6OJ3 - chains C and D of the 11 polymer chains in the assembly; structure by electron microscopy, 4.50 A resolution (low resolution: residue-level contacts below are approximate; hydrogen-bond / salt-bridge calls are withheld).

Chain C (and D):
Protein: Inner capsid protein VP2
From: Rotavirus A (strain RVA/Monkey/United States/RRV/1975/G3P5B[3])
Notes: chain D of this document is another copy of the same molecule, construct and numbering; everything in this record applies to it too
Reference sequence: B3F2X3 (B3F2X3_ROTRH); numbering as in UniProt (aligned over 1-887)
Chain sequence (887 residues; row label = number of the first residue in the row):
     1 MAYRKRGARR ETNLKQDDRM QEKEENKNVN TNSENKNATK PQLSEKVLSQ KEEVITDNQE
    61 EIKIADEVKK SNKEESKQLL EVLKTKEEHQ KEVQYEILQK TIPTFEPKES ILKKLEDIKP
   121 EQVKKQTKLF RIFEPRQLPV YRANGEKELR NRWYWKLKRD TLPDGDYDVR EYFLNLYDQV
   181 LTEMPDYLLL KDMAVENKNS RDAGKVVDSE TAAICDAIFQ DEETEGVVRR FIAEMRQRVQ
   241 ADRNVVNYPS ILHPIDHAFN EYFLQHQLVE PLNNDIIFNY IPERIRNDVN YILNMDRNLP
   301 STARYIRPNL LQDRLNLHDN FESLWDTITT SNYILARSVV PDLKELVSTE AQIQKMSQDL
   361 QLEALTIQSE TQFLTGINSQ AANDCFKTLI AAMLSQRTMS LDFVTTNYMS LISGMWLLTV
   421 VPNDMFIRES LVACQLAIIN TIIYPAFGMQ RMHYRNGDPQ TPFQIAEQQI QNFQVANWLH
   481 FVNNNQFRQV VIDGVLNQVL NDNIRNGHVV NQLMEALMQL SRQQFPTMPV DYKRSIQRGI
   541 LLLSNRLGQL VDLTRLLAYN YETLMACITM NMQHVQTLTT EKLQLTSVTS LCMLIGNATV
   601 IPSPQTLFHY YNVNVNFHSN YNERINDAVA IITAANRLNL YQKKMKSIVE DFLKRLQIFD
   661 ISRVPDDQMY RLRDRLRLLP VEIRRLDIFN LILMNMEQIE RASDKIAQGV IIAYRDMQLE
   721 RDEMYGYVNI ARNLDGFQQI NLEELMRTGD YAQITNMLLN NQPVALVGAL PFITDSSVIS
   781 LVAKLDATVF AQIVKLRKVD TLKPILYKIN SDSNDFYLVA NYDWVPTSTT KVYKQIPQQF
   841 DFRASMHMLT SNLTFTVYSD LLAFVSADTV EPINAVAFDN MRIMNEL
Not modelled in the structure: 1-107 (chain D: 1-60)

Chain C / chain D interface:
Contacting residue pairs (63):
  S348(C) with E67(D)
  T349(C) with A65(D); E67(D); V68(D)
  E350(C) with E67(D); V68(D); K73(D)
  I353(C) with I64(D); L79(D)
  Q354(C) with K73(D); E75(D)
  E363(C) with K86(D)
  A364(C) with V82(D); K86(D)
  L365(C) with H89(D)
  T366(C) with K86(D); Q361(D); L362(D); E363(D)
  I367(C) with K86(D); H89(D); Q90(D); S357(D); Q358(D); Q361(D); L362(D)
  Q368(C) with K86(D); Q358(D)
  S369(C) with Q358(D)
  T371(C) with L83(D); K86(D)
  Q372(C) with Q358(D)
  L374(C) with K63(D)
  T375(C) with K63(D)
  N378(C) with A65(D)
  T406(C) with K355(D)
  G448(C) with R522(D)
  Q450(C) with M514(D); E515(D); M518(D)
  R451(C) with S544(D); N545(D); L547(D)
  M452(C) with L547(D)
  H453(C) with V551(D)
  Y454(C) with N885(D); E886(D)
  R455(C) with M881(D); N885(D)
  N456(C) with N885(D); E886(D); L887(D)
  P526(C) with S521(D)
  T527(C) with S521(D); R522(D); Q537(D)
  M528(C) with L541(D)
  P529(C) with Q537(D); R538(D); L541(D)
  D531(C) with Q361(D); R538(D)
  R534(C) with Q361(D)
Also at the interface, not in a pair above, chain C (35 interface residues in all): A351, S357, M449
Also at the interface, not in a pair above, chain D (40 interface residues in all): S76, D359, A364, L365, Q549

In short:
Chain C and chain D form an interface of 35 and 40 residues respectively.
Both chains are Inner capsid protein VP2 (Rotavirus A (strain RVA/Monkey/United States/RRV/1975/G3P5B[3])).
Entry 6OJ3 (In situ structure of rotavirus VP1 RNA-dependent RNA polymerase (TLP)) was determined by electron
microscopy, deposited together with 6OJ4, 6OJ5 and 6OJ6.
